9FZQ - chains A and C of the 3 polymer chains in the assembly; structure by electron microscopy, 3.03 A resolution.

== Chain A ==
Molecule: Mitochondrial brown fat uncoupling protein 1
From: Homo sapiens
UniProt: P25874 (UCP1_HUMAN); residues 2-307 here = UniProt positions 2-307
Sequence (310 residues; each row starts with the number of its first residue; numbers below 1 keep their minus sign (Thr-2 is residue -2)):
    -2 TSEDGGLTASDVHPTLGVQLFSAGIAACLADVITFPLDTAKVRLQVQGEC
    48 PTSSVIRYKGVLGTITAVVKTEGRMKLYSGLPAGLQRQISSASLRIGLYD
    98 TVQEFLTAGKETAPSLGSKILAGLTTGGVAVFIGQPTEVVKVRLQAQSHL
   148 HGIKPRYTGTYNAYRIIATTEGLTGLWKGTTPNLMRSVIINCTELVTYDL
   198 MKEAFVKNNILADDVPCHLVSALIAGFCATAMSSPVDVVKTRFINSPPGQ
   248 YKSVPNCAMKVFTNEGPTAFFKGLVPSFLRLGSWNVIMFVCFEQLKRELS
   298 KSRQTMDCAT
Not modelled in the structure: -2 to 9, 299-307
Differences from the reference sequence: expression tag (-2 to 1)
Small-molecule neighbours: UTP (uridine 5'-triphosphate): Asp35, Lys38, Arg84, Gln85, Arg92, Glu135, Lys138, Asn180, Arg183, Ile187, Asn188, Arg277, Leu278, Trp281, Asn282
What the authors report for this chain:
  - binding site for UTP: Lys38, Arg84, Gln85, Arg92, Lys138, Arg183, Ile187, Asn188, Arg277, Leu278, Trp281, Asn282
  - contacts within the chain: Asp28-Arg277 (salt bridge)

== Chain C ==
Molecule: CA9865
From: Lama glama
Sequence (128 residues; each row starts with the number of its first residue):
     4 QVQLVESGGGLVQAGGSLRLSCAPSGRTSSTYTMGWFRQAPGKEREFVAA
    54 ISWTGTPYYADSVKGRFTISRDNAKNTVYLQMNSLKPEDTAVYYCAAARP
   104 GLFIFVSDYARTAKYDYWGQGTQVTVPP
Not modelled in the structure: 4
Cystine bridges: Cys25-Cys98

== Chain A / chain C interface ==
Contacting residue pairs (25; chain A residue first):
  Asn206(A) - Val109(C)
  Leu208(A) - Ile107(C)
  Leu208(A) - Phe108(C)  hydrophobic
  Leu208(A) - Val109(C)
  Ala209(A) - Tyr61(C)
  Ala209(A) - Phe106(C)
  Ala209(A) - Ile107(C)  hydrogen bond (backbone-backbone)
  Ala209(A) - Phe108(C)
  Ala209(A) - Val109(C)
  Ala209(A) - Tyr112(C)  hydrophobic
  Asp210(A) - Ser55(C)  hydrogen bond (backbone-side chain)
  Asp210(A) - Thr57(C)  hydrogen bond
  Asp210(A) - Thr59(C)  hydrogen bond
  Asp210(A) - Tyr61(C)  hydrogen bond (backbone-side chain)
  Asp210(A) - Tyr112(C)
  Asp211(A) - Trp56(C)  hydrogen bond
  Asp211(A) - Gly104(C)  hydrogen bond (side chain-backbone)
  Asp211(A) - Leu105(C)  hydrogen bond (side chain-backbone)
  Asp211(A) - Phe106(C)  hydrogen bond (side chain-backbone)
  Val212(A) - Gly104(C)
  Pro213(A) - Gly104(C)
  Pro213(A) - Phe106(C)
  Pro213(A) - Ile107(C)  hydrophobic
  His215(A) - Trp56(C)
  His215(A) - Thr57(C)
Other interface residues (no listed pair), chain A (10 interface residues in all): Val203, Ile207
Other interface residues (no listed pair), chain C (13 interface residues in all): Pro103

== Overview ==
10 residues of chain A and 13 residues of chain C are in contact; the contacts include 9 hydrogen bonds. Among
the polar pairs are Asp210(A)-Ser55(C), Asp210(A)-Thr57(C) and Asp210(A)-Thr59(C). Chain A binds UTP. The
paper reports a binding site for UTP at Lys38(A), Arg84(A) and Gln85(A) among others; contacts within the
chain involving Asp28(A) and Arg277(A).
Chain A is Mitochondrial brown fat uncoupling protein 1 (Homo sapiens) and chain C is CA9865 (Lama glama); the
structure, Proton conductance by human uncoupling protein 1 is inhibited by both purine and pyrimidine
nucleotides, was determined by electron microscopy.
